PDB entry 5UAQ | X-ray diffraction, 3.60 A resolution | chains A and C of the 6 polymer chains in the assembly

[Chain A]
Molecule: DNA-directed RNA polymerase subunit alpha
From: Escherichia coli (strain K12)
Notes: EC 2.7.7.6
UniProtKB: P0A7Z4 (RPOA_ECOLI); residues 1-329 here = UniProt positions 1-329
Chain sequence (329 residues; numbered 1 to 329; the number before each row is that of its first residue):
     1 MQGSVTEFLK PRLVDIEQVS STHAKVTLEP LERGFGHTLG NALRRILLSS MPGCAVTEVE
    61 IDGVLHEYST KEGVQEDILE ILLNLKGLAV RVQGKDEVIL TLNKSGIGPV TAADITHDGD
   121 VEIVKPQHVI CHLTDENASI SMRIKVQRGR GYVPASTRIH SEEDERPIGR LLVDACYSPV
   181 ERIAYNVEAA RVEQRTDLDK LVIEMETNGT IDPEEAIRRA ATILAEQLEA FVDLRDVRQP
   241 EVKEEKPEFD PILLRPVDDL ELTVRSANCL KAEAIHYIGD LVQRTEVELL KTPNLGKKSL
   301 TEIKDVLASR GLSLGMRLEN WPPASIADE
Unresolved in the structure: 1-6, 235-244, 326-329
Curated features (UniProtKB/Swiss-Prot):
  - region: Glu-162 to Glu-165 (Required for interaction with Crp at class II promoters)
  - modified residue: Arg-265 (ADP-ribosylarginine), Lys-297 (N6-acetyllysine), Lys-298 (N6-acetyllysine)
  - mutagenesis: Arg-45 (R45C: In rpoA112; temperature-sensitive, blocks RNA polymerase assembly), Glu-162 to Glu-165 (5-fold decrease in CRP-class II promoter-dependent transcription), Glu-165 (E165K: 5-fold decrease in CRP-class II promoter-dependent transcription), Arg-191 (R191C: In rpoA101; temperature-sensitive)

[Chain C]
Molecule: DNA-directed RNA polymerase subunit beta
From: Escherichia coli (strain K12)
Notes: EC 2.7.7.6
UniProtKB: P0A8V2 (RPOB_ECOLI); residue numbers follow UniProt; this construct covers 1-1342
Chain sequence (1342 residues; numbered 1 to 1342; the number before each row is that of its first residue):
     1 MVYSYTEKKR IRKDFGKRPQ VLDVPYLLSI QLDSFQKFIE QDPEGQYGLE AAFRSVFPIQ
    61 SYSGNSELQY VSYRLGEPVF DVQECQIRGV TYSAPLRVKL RLVIYEREAP EGTVKDIKEQ
   121 EVYMGEIPLM TDNGTFVING TERVIVSQLH RSPGVFFDSD KGKTHSSGKV LYNARIIPYR
   181 GSWLDFEFDP KDNLFVRIDR RRKLPATIIL RALNYTTEQI LDLFFEKVIF EIRDNKLQME
   241 LVPERLRGET ASFDIEANGK VYVEKGRRIT ARHIRQLEKD DVKLIEVPVE YIAGKVVAKD
   301 YIDESTGELI CAANMELSLD LLAKLSQSGH KRIETLFTND LDHGPYISET LRVDPTNDRL
   361 SALVEIYRMM RPGEPPTREA AESLFENLFF SEDRYDLSAV GRMKFNRSLL REEIEGSGIL
   421 SKDDIIDVMK KLIDIRNGKG EVDDIDHLGN RRIRSVGEMA ENQFRVGLVR VERAVKERLS
   481 LGDLDTLMPQ DMINAKPISA AVKEFFGSSQ LSQFMDQNNP LSEITYKRRI SALGPGGLTR
   541 ERAGFEVRDV HPTHYGRVCP IETPEGPNIG LINSLSVYAQ TNEYGFLETP YRKVTDGVVT
   601 DEIHYLSAIE EGNYVIAQAN SNLDEEGHFV EDLVTCRSKG ESSLFSRDQV DYMDVSTQQV
   661 VSVGASLIPF LEHDDANRAL MGANMQRQAV PTLRADKPLV GTGMERAVAV DSGVTAVAKR
   721 GGVVQYVDAS RIVIKVNEDE MYPGEAGIDI YNLTKYTRSN QNTCINQMPC VSLGEPVERG
   781 DVLADGPSTD LGELALGQNM RVAFMPWNGY NFEDSILVSE RVVQEDRFTT IHIQELACVS
   841 RDTKLGPEEI TADIPNVGEA ALSKLDESGI VYIGAEVTGG DILVGKVTPK GETQLTPEEK
   901 LLRAIFGEKA SDVKDSSLRV PNGVSGTVID VQVFTRDGVE KDKRALEIEE MQLKQAKKDL
   961 SEELQILEAG LFSRIRAVLV AGGVEAEKLD KLPRDRWLEL GLTDEEKQNQ LEQLAEQYDE
  1021 LKHEFEKKLE AKRRKITQGD DLAPGVLKIV KVYLAVKRRI QPGDKMAGRH GNKGVISKIN
  1081 PIEDMPYDEN GTPVDIVLNP LGVPSRMNIG QILETHLGMA AKGIGDKINA MLKQQQEVAK
  1141 LREFIQRAYD LGADVRQKVD LSTFSDEEVM RLAENLRKGM PIATPVFDGA KEAEIKELLK
  1201 LGDLPTSGQI RLYDGRTGEQ FERPVTVGYM YMLKLNHLVD DKMHARSTGS YSLVTQQPLG
  1261 GKAQFGGQRF GEMEVWALEA YGAAYTLQEM LTVKSDDVNG RTKMYKNIVD GNHQMEPGMP
  1321 ESFNVLLKEI RSLGINIELE DE
Unresolved in the structure: 1-2
Sequence notes: engineered mutation Tyr-526 (His in P0A8V2)
Curated features (UniProtKB/Swiss-Prot):
  - modified residue (N6-acetyllysine): Lys-1022, Lys-1200
  - mutagenesis: Ile-561 (I561S: Resistant to antibiotics salinamide A and B), Ile-569 (I569S: Resistant to antibiotics salinamide A and B), Ala-665 (A665E: Resistant to antibiotics salinamide A and B), Asp-675 (D675A/G: Resistant to antibiotics salinamide A and B), Asn-677 (N677H/K: Resistant to antibiotics salinamide A and B), Leu-680 (L680M: Resistant to antibiotics salinamide A and B), Glu-813 (E813K: Disrupts the enzyme's active center)
What the authors report for this chain:
  - conformationally variable residues (loop rearrangement): Ser-512 to Pro-520, Tyr-756 to Asn-766

[Interface between chain A and chain C]
Pairs across the interface (77):
  Ser-20(A) / Lys-1133(C)
  Thr-22(A) / Lys-1133(C)  hydrogen bond
  Asn-41(A) / Tyr-1087(C)
  Asn-41(A) / Gly-1215(C)
  Asn-41(A) / Arg-1216(C)  hydrogen bond (side chain-backbone)
  Asn-41(A) / Thr-1217(C)  hydrogen bond (side chain-backbone)
  Asn-41(A) / Gly-1218(C)
  Arg-44(A) / Glu-1083(C)
  Arg-44(A) / Tyr-1087(C)
  Arg-44(A) / Gly-1091(C)  hydrogen bond (side chain-backbone)
  Arg-45(A) / Glu-1083(C)
  Arg-45(A) / Gly-1215(C)  hydrogen bond (side chain-backbone)
  Arg-45(A) / Arg-1216(C)  hydrogen bond (side chain-backbone)
  Ser-49(A) / Glu-1083(C)
  His-66(A) / Thr-927(C)
  His-66(A) / Val-928(C)
  Glu-67(A) / Glu-876(C)
  Glu-67(A) / Lys-1057(C)  salt bridge
  Tyr-68(A) / Tyr-756(C)
  Tyr-68(A) / Ile-929(C)  hydrophobic
  Tyr-68(A) / Ala-1055(C)
  Tyr-68(A) / Lys-1057(C)
  Thr-70(A) / Ser-730(C)
  Thr-70(A) / Lys-755(C)
  Glu-72(A) / Tyr-726(C)
  Glu-72(A) / Asp-728(C)
  Glu-72(A) / Lys-958(C)  salt bridge
  Gly-73(A) / Tyr-726(C)
  Gly-73(A) / Asp-728(C)  hydrogen bond (backbone-side chain)
  Val-74(A) / Asp-728(C)
  Val-74(A) / Ala-729(C)  hydrogen bond (backbone-backbone)
  Gln-75(A) / Val-727(C)
  Gln-75(A) / Asp-728(C)
  Gln-75(A) / Ala-729(C)
  Gln-75(A) / Val-771(C)
  Glu-76(A) / Ala-729(C)
  Asp-77(A) / Lys-755(C)  salt bridge
  Asp-77(A) / Tyr-756(C)
  Asp-77(A) / Asn-766(C)
  Asp-77(A) / Met-768(C)
  Leu-79(A) / Leu-693(C)  hydrophobic
  Leu-79(A) / Tyr-756(C)
  Leu-79(A) / Lys-1057(C)
  Leu-83(A) / Leu-693(C)  hydrophobic
  Leu-83(A) / Arg-694(C)
  Lys-86(A) / Asp-826(C)  salt bridge
  Ile-107(A) / Leu-773(C)  hydrophobic
  Thr-134(A) / Tyr-726(C)
  Thr-134(A) / Val-727(C)  hydrogen bond (side chain-backbone)
  Thr-134(A) / Asp-728(C)
  Thr-134(A) / Leu-773(C)
  Tyr-152(A) / Val-823(C)  hydrogen bond (side chain-backbone)
  Tyr-152(A) / Gln-824(C)  hydrogen bond (side chain-backbone)
  Pro-154(A) / Arg-1059(C)
  Ser-156(A) / Arg-1059(C)
  Glu-165(A) / Glu-876(C)
  Leu-171(A) / Glu-876(C)
  Leu-172(A) / Glu-876(C)
  Asp-174(A) / Asp-826(C)
  Arg-182(A) / Asn-1090(C)
  Arg-182(A) / Gly-1091(C)
  Arg-182(A) / Thr-1092(C)
  Ile-183(A) / Gly-1091(C)
  Ala-184(A) / Glu-1089(C)
  Ala-184(A) / Asn-1090(C)
  Ala-184(A) / Gly-1091(C)
  Tyr-185(A) / Tyr-1087(C)  hydrogen bond
  Tyr-185(A) / Gly-1218(C)  hydrogen bond (side chain-backbone)
  Asn-186(A) / Glu-1089(C)
  Glu-261(A) / Gly-858(C)
  Glu-261(A) / Glu-859(C)  hydrogen bond (side chain-backbone)
  Glu-261(A) / Ala-860(C)
  Ala-308(A) / Phe-906(C)
  Ser-309(A) / Phe-906(C)
  Arg-310(A) / Phe-906(C)
  Arg-310(A) / Glu-908(C)  salt bridge
  Gly-311(A) / Phe-906(C)
Also at the interface, not in a pair above, chain A (45 interface residues in all): Leu-48, Leu-65, Lys-71, Glu-80, Asp-135, Arg-170, Glu-181
Also at the interface, not in a pair above, chain C (51 interface residues in all): Gln-767, Pro-769, Glu-820, Arg-821, Ile-831, Ile-873, Gly-874, Gly-907, Ile-1082, Asp-1084, Pro-1093

[Overview]
45 residues of chain A face 51 of chain C across their interface; the contacts include 14 hydrogen bonds and 5
salt bridges. Among the polar pairs are Glu-67(A)/Lys-1057(C), Glu-72(A)/Lys-958(C) and Asp-77(A)/Lys-755(C).
UniProt lists 6 mutagenesis sites on chain A; 7 mutagenesis sites on chain C. From the paper: conformational
variability at Ser-512(C) and Tyr-756(C).
Chain A is DNA-directed RNA polymerase subunit alpha and chain C is DNA-directed RNA polymerase subunit beta,
both from Escherichia coli (strain K12); the structure, Escherichia coli RNA polymerase RpoB H526Y mutant, was
determined by X-ray diffraction, deposited together with 5UAG, 5UAC, 5UAH, 5UAJ and 5UAL.
